Entry 8HD0 (electron microscopy, 3.11 A resolution); this record covers chains D and E of the 5 polymer chains in the assembly.

[Chain D]
Molecule: Cell division protein FtsX
Source organism: Escherichia coli (strain K12)
UniProtKB: P0AC30 (FTSX_ECOLI); residues 11-362 here correspond to UniProt positions 1-352 (UniProt number = residue number - 10)
Amino-acid sequence (352 residues; each row starts with the number of its first residue):
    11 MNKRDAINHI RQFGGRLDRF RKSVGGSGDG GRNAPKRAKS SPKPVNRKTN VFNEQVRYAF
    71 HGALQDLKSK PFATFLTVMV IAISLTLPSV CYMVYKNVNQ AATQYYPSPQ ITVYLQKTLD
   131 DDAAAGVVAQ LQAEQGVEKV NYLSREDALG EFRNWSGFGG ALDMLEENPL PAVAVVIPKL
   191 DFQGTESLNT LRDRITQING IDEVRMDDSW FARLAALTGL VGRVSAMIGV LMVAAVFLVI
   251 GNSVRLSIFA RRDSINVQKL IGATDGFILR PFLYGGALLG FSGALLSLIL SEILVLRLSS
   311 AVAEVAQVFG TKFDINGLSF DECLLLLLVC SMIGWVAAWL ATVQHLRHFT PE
Not modelled in the structure: 11-62, 362

[Chain E]
Molecule: Murein hydrolase activator EnvC
Source organism: Escherichia coli (strain K12)
UniProtKB: P37690 (ENVC_ECOLI); numbering as in UniProt (aligned over 1-419)
Amino-acid sequence (419 residues; each row starts with the number of its first residue):
     1 MTRAVKPRRF AIRPIIYASV LSAGVLLCAF SAHADERDQL KSIQADIAAK ERAVRQKQQQ
    61 RASLLAQLKK QEEAISEATR KLRETQNTLN QLNKQIDEMN ASIAKLEQQK AAQERSLAAQ
   121 LDAAFRQGEH TGIQLILSGE ESQRGQRLQA YFGYLNQARQ ETIAQLKQTR EEVAMQRAEL
   181 EEKQSEQQTL LYEQRAQQAK LTQALNERKK TLAGLESSIQ QGQQQLSELR ANESRLRNSI
   241 ARAEAAAKAR AEREAREAQA VRDRQKEATR KGTTYKPTES EKSLMSRTGG LGAPRGQAFW
   301 PVRGPTLHRY GEQLQGELRW KGMVIGASEG TEVKAIADGR VILADWLQGY GLVVVVEHGK
   361 GDMSLYGYNQ SALVSVGSQV RAGQPIALVG SSGGQGRPSL YFEIRRQGQA VNPQPWLGR
Not modelled in the structure: 1-39
Curated features (UniProtKB/Swiss-Prot):
  - mutagenesis: Lys321 (K321A: Retains AmiA and AmiB activation; K321E: Loss of AmiA and AmiB activation; does not complement double envC-nlpD disruption, protein localizes normally), Val324 (V324A: Retains AmiA and AmiB activation; V324E: Loss of AmiA and AmiB activation; does not complement double envC-nlpD disruption, protein localizes normally), Tyr350 (Y350A: Loss of AmiA and AmiB activation; does not complement double envC-nlpD disruption, protein localizes normally), Val353 (V353A: Loss of AmiA and AmiB activation; does not complement double envC-nlpD disruption, protein localizes normally), Tyr366 (Y366H: Partially unstable, loss of AmiA and AmiB activation), Tyr401 (Y401E: Partially unstable, loss of AmiA and AmiB activation; does not complement double envC-nlpD disruption, protein localizes normally), Arg405 (R405H: Loss of activation of amidases; does not complement double envC-nlpD disruption, protein localizes normally)

[How chain D and chain E interact]
Pairs across the interface (5; chain D residue first):
  Phe162(D) - Phe125(E)  hydrophobic
  Gly167(D) - Ala124(E)
  Phe168(D) - Gln160(E)
  Phe168(D) - Ile163(E)  hydrophobic
  Pro181(D) - Arg126(E)
Other interface residues (no listed pair), chain D (7 interface residues in all): Tyr115, Leu175, Pro179
Other interface residues (no listed pair), chain E (10 interface residues in all): Glu114, Ala118, Leu135, Asn156, Arg159

[Summary]
Chain D and chain E form an interface of 7 and 10 residues respectively. From UniProt: 7 mutagenesis sites on
chain E.
Here chain D is Cell division protein FtsX and chain E is Murein hydrolase activator EnvC, both from
Escherichia coli (strain K12). Entry 8HD0 (Cell divisome sPG hydrolysis machinery FtsEX-EnvC) was determined
by electron microscopy.
